PDB entry 4R7B | X-ray diffraction, 2.01 A resolution | chains A and B

== Chain A (and B) ==
Name: Choline kinase
Source organism: Streptococcus pneumoniae
Notes: EC 2.7.1.32; chain B of this document is another copy of the same molecule, construct and numbering; everything in this record applies to it too
UniProt: Q93MI3 (Q93MI3_STREE); numbering as in UniProt (aligned over 1-289)
Chain sequence (309 residues; row label = number of the first residue in the row; numbers below 1 keep their minus sign (Met-19 is residue -19)):
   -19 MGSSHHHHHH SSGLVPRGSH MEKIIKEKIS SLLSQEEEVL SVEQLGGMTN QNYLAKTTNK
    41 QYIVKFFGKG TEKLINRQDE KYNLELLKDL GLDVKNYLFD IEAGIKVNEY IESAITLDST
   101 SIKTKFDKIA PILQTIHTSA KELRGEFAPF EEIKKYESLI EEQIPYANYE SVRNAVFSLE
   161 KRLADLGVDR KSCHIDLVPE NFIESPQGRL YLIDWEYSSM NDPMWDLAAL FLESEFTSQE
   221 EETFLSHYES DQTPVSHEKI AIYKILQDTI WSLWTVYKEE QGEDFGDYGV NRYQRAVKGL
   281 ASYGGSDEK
Disordered / not traced: -19 to -3, 285-289 (chain B: -19 to -2, 285-289)
Construct notes: expression tag (-19 to 0)
Small-molecule neighbours: choline ion (CHT): Met28, Asp176, Val178, Tyr197, Glu213, Trp251, Trp254, Tyr268, Arg272
From the paper describing this entry:
  - binding site for choline ion: Thr29, Asp176, Val178, Tyr197, Glu213, Trp251, Trp254, Tyr268
  - conformationally variable residues (loop rearrangement): Thr29, Asn30
  - contacts within the chain: Asn30-Glu196 (hydrogen bond)
  - mutagenesis - T29A, D176A: decreased catalytic activity
  - catalytic residues: Asp176, Asn181, Asp194, Glu196
  - mutagenesis - T29S: unchanged catalytic activity

== Interface between chain A and chain B ==
Contacting residue pairs (18):
  Arg162(A) - Ser226(B)  hydrogen bond (side chain-backbone)
  Asp165(A) - Ser230(B)
  Asp165(A) - Asp231(B)  hydrogen bond (backbone-backbone)
  Leu166(A) - Glu229(B)
  Leu166(A) - Ser230(B)
  Leu166(A) - Asp231(B)  hydrogen bond (backbone-backbone)
  Gly167(A) - Asp231(B)
  Ser226(A) - Arg162(B)  hydrogen bond (backbone-side chain)
  Glu229(A) - Leu166(B)
  Glu229(A) - Ser236(B)  hydrogen bond
  Ser230(A) - Asp165(B)
  Ser230(A) - Leu166(B)
  Asp231(A) - Asp165(B)  hydrogen bond (backbone-backbone)
  Asp231(A) - Leu166(B)  hydrogen bond (backbone-backbone)
  Asp231(A) - Gly167(B)
  Val235(A) - Val235(B)
  Ser236(A) - Glu229(B)  hydrogen bond
  His237(A) - His237(B)  hydrogen bond
Also at the interface, not in a pair above, chain A (12 interface residues in all): Glu238
Also at the interface, not in a pair above, chain B (12 interface residues in all): Glu238

== Summary ==
The chain A/chain B interface involves 12 residues from each chain; the contacts include 9 hydrogen bonds.
Polar contacts include Arg162(A)-Ser226(B), Glu229(A)-Ser236(B) and His237(A)-His237(B). Ligands of chain A:
choline ion. From the paper: catalytic residues Asp176(A), Asn181(A) and Asp194(A) among others; T29A and
D176A of chain A reduce catalytic activity.
Chain A and chain B are both Choline kinase (Streptococcus pneumoniae); the structure, Crystal structure of
pneumococcal LicA in complex with choline, was determined by X-ray diffraction, deposited together with 4R77
and 4R78.
